PDB entry 7Y68 | electron microscopy, 2.87 A resolution | chains A and B

# Chain A (and B)
Molecule: SID1 transmembrane family member 2
Organism: Homo sapiens
Notes: chain B of this document is another copy of the same molecule, construct and numbering; everything in this record applies to it too
UniProt: Q8NBJ9 (SIDT2_HUMAN); residue numbers follow UniProt; this construct covers 1-832
Amino-acid sequence (832 residues; numbered 1 to 832; the number before each row is that of its first residue):
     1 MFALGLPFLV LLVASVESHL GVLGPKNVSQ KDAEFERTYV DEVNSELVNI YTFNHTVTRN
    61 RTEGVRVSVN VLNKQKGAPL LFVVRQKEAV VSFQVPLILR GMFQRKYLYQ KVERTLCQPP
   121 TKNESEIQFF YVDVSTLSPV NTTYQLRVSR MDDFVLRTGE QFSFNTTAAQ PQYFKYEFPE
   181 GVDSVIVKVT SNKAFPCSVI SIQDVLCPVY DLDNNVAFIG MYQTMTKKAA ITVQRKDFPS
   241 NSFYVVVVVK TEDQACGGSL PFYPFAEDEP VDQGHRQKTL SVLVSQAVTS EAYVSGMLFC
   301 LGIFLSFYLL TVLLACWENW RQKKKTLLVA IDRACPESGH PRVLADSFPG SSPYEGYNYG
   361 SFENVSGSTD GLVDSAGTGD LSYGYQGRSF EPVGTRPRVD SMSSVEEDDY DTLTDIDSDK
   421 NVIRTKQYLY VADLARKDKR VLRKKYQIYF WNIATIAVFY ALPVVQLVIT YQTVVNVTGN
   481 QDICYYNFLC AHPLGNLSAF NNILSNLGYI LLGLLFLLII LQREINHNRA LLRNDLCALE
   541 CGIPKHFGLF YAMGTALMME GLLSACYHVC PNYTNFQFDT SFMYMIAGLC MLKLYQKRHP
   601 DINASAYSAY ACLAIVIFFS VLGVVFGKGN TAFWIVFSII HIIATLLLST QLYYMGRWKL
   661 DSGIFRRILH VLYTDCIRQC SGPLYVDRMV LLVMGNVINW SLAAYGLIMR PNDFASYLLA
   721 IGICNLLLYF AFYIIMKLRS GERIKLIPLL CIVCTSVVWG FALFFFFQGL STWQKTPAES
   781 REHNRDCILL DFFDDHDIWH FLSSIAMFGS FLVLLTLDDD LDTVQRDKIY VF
Not modelled in the structure: 1-23, 322-449, 654-684
Disulfides: Cys-117/Cys-207, Cys-197/Cys-256, Cys-484/Cys-570, Cys-490/Cys-787
Glycans and other covalent adducts: N-acetylglucosamine (NAG) linked to Asn-27, Asn-54, Asn-60, Asn-123, Asn-141, Asn-165
Metal / ion sites: Zn2+: His-568, His-796, His-800
From the paper describing this entry:
  - post-translational modification sites: Asn-27, Asn-54, Asn-60, Asn-123, Asn-141, Asn-165
  - Zn2+ coordination: His-568, His-796, His-800
  - self-association interface (contacts with another copy of this molecule); pairs are residue here / residue on that copy: Arg-100/Tyr-210 (cation-pi contact), Arg-100/Asp-204, Asn-215/Asn-215 (hydrogen bond), Phe-218/Arg-100 (cation-pi contact)
  - mutagenesis - H796A/H800A: abolished catalytic activity on ceramide (d18:1/18:0)

# How chain A and chain B interact
Residue-residue contacts - 59 pairs, chain A then chain B:
  Pro-25(A) / Gln-30(B)
  Lys-26(A) / Gln-30(B)  hydrogen bond (backbone-side chain)
  Lys-26(A) / Tyr-131(B)  hydrogen bond
  Val-28(A) / Val-28(B)  hydrophobic
  Val-28(A) / Gln-30(B)
  Gln-30(A) / Pro-25(B)
  Gln-30(A) / Lys-26(B)  hydrogen bond (side chain-backbone)
  Gln-30(A) / Val-28(B)
  Ala-78(A) / Lys-87(B)
  Pro-79(A) / Lys-87(B)
  Leu-81(A) / Arg-85(B)
  Leu-81(A) / Gln-86(B)
  Leu-81(A) / Ala-89(B)
  Leu-81(A) / Val-90(B)  hydrophobic
  Val-83(A) / Val-83(B)  hydrophobic
  Arg-85(A) / Leu-81(B)
  Arg-85(A) / Ser-135(B)  hydrogen bond
  Gln-86(A) / Leu-81(B)
  Gln-86(A) / Leu-137(B)
  Lys-87(A) / Ala-78(B)
  Lys-87(A) / Pro-79(B)
  Lys-87(A) / Leu-137(B)  hydrogen bond (side chain-backbone)
  Ala-89(A) / Leu-81(B)
  Val-90(A) / Leu-81(B)  hydrophobic
  Val-90(A) / Ser-92(B)
  Val-90(A) / Phe-93(B)
  Ser-92(A) / Val-90(B)
  Ser-92(A) / Ser-92(B)
  Phe-93(A) / Val-90(B)
  Arg-100(A) / Tyr-210(B)
  Arg-100(A) / Ile-219(B)
  Gln-104(A) / Pro-239(B)
  Phe-129(A) / Leu-137(B)
  Tyr-131(A) / Lys-26(B)  hydrogen bond
  Tyr-131(A) / Leu-137(B)  hydrophobic
  Ser-135(A) / Arg-85(B)  hydrogen bond
  Leu-137(A) / Gln-86(B)
  Leu-137(A) / Lys-87(B)  hydrogen bond (backbone-side chain)
  Leu-137(A) / Phe-129(B)
  Leu-137(A) / Tyr-131(B)  hydrophobic
  Leu-206(A) / Arg-100(B)
  Tyr-210(A) / Arg-100(B)  hydrogen bond
  Tyr-210(A) / Asn-214(B)
  Asp-213(A) / Phe-218(B)
  Asn-214(A) / Tyr-210(B)
  Asn-214(A) / Asn-214(B)
  Asn-214(A) / Asn-215(B)  hydrogen bond
  Asn-214(A) / Phe-218(B)
  Asn-215(A) / Asn-214(B)  hydrogen bond
  Asn-215(A) / Asn-215(B)
  Phe-218(A) / Asp-213(B)
  Phe-218(A) / Asn-214(B)
  Ile-219(A) / Arg-100(B)
  Pro-239(A) / Gln-104(B)
  Leu-462(A) / Val-621(B)  hydrophobic
  Leu-467(A) / Leu-467(B)  hydrophobic
  Thr-470(A) / Thr-574(B)
  Thr-574(A) / Thr-470(B)
  Val-621(A) / Leu-462(B)  hydrophobic
Other interface residues (no listed pair), chain A (47 interface residues in all): Glu-88, Val-91, Gln-94, Lys-106, Asp-204, Cys-207, Pro-208, Asp-237, Pro-463, Gln-466, Gln-577, Val-624, Val-625
Other interface residues (no listed pair), chain B (44 interface residues in all): Glu-88, Val-91, Gln-94, Lys-106, Leu-206, Asp-237, Pro-463, Gln-466, Gln-577, Val-624, Val-625

# Summary
47 residues of chain A face 44 of chain B across their interface; the contacts include 11 hydrogen bonds.
Polar pairs include Lys-26(A)/Gln-30(B), Lys-26(A)/Tyr-131(B) and Arg-85(A)/Ser-135(B). The paper reports that
H796A/H800A of chain A abolish catalytic activity on ceramide (d18:1/18:0); Zn2+ coordination by His-568(A),
His-796(A) and His-800(A).
Both chains are SID1 transmembrane family member 2 (Homo sapiens). Entry 7Y68 (SIDT2-pH5.5 plus miRNA) was
determined by electron microscopy, deposited together with 7Y63 and 7Y69.
